2C1O - chains A and B; structure by X-ray diffraction, 2.75 A resolution.

# Chain A
Protein: Igk-C protein
Source organism: Mus musculus
Chain sequence (254 residues; numbered -36 to 212 plus 5 insertion-coded residues; the number before each row is that of its first residue; a row labelled like 27A-27E holds insertion residues (27A, then the next letters in order); numbers below 1 keep their minus sign (Val-36 is residue -36)):
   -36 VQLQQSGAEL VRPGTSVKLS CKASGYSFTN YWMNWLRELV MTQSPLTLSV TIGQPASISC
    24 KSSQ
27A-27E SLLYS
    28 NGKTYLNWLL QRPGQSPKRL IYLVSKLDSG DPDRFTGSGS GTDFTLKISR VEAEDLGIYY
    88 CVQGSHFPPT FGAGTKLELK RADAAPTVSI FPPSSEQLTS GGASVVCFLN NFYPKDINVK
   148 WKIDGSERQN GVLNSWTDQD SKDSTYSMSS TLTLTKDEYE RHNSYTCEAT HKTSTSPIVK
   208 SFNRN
Not modelled in the structure: -36 to 0
Disulfide bonds: Cys23-Cys88, Cys134-Cys194

# Chain B
Protein: Igh-4 protein
Source organism: Mus musculus
Notes: fragment: fab-fragment
Chain sequence (218 residues; row label = number of the first residue in the row; note: 1 number in that range is skipped by the numbering (no residue carries it; nothing is unmodelled there); a row labelled like 82A-82C holds insertion residues (82A, then the next letters in order)):
     1 EVQLQQSGAE LVRPGTSVKL SCKASGYSFT NYWMNWLRQR PGQGLDWIGM IH
   52A P
    53 SDSETRLNQK FKDKATLTVD RSSSTAYIQL
82A-82C SSP
    83 TSEDSAVYYC ARDDYDG
   101 AFWGQGTLVT VSAAKTTPPS VYPLAPGSAA QTNSMVTLGC LVKGYFPAPV TVTWNSGSLS
   161 SGVHTFPAVL QSDLYTLSSS VTVPSSTWPS ETVTCNVAHP ASSTKVDKKI VPRDC
Disulfide bonds: Cys22-Cys92, Cys140-Cys195

# How chain A and chain B interact
Contacting residue pairs (62):
  Asn34(A) - Asp95(B)
  Leu36(A) - Trp103(B)  hydrophobic
  Gln38(A) - Gln39(B)  hydrogen bond
  Gln38(A) - Tyr91(B)
  Ser43(A) - Tyr91(B)
  Ser43(A) - Gly104(B)  hydrogen bond (side chain-backbone)
  Ser43(A) - Gln105(B)
  Pro44(A) - Tyr91(B)
  Pro44(A) - Trp103(B)
  Arg46(A) - Asp95(B)  salt bridge
  Arg46(A) - Asp96(B)  hydrogen bond (side chain-backbone)
  Arg46(A) - Ala101(B)
  Tyr87(A) - Gln43(B)
  Tyr87(A) - Gly44(B)
  Tyr87(A) - Leu45(B)  hydrophobic
  Phe94(A) - Trp47(B)  hydrophobic
  Phe94(A) - Leu59(B)
  Pro95(A) - Trp47(B)  hydrophobic
  Pro95(A) - Asn60(B)
  Pro96(A) - Trp47(B)  hydrophobic
  Phe98(A) - Leu37(B)  hydrophobic
  Phe98(A) - Leu45(B)
  Ser116(A) - Thr137(B)
  Phe118(A) - Leu124(B)
  Phe118(A) - Ala125(B)
  Phe118(A) - Pro126(B)
  Phe118(A) - Thr137(B)
  Pro119(A) - Ala125(B)
  Pro119(A) - Gly127(B)
  Pro119(A) - Arg213(B)
  Pro120(A) - Arg213(B)
  Ser121(A) - Tyr122(B)
  Ser121(A) - Pro123(B)
  Glu123(A) - Tyr122(B)
  Glu123(A) - Pro123(B)
  Glu123(A) - Lys208(B)  salt bridge
  Gln124(A) - Tyr122(B)
  Ser131(A) - Leu141(B)
  Val133(A) - Leu124(B)  hydrophobic
  Val133(A) - Leu141(B)  hydrophobic
  Phe135(A) - Leu124(B)  hydrophobic
  Phe135(A) - Phe166(B)  hydrophobic
  Phe135(A) - Ser178(B)
  Phe135(A) - Ser179(B)
  Phe135(A) - Ser180(B)
  Asn137(A) - His164(B)
  Asn137(A) - Phe166(B)
  Asn137(A) - Ser180(B)
  Asn138(A) - His164(B)
  Leu160(A) - Gln171(B)
  Asn161(A) - Val169(B)
  Ser162(A) - Phe166(B)
  Ser162(A) - Pro167(B)  hydrogen bond (side chain-backbone)
  Ser162(A) - Val169(B)
  Trp163(A) - Pro167(B)
  Thr164(A) - Phe166(B)
  Ser174(A) - His164(B)  hydrogen bond
  Ser174(A) - Phe166(B)
  Met175(A) - Phe166(B)
  Ser176(A) - Phe166(B)
  Ser176(A) - Ser178(B)  hydrogen bond
  Lys207(A) - Thr132(B)
Interface residues without a listed pair, chain A (38 interface residues in all): Glu1, Gln42, Ile117, Ser127, Thr178, Thr180
Interface residues without a listed pair, chain B (44 interface residues in all): Arg58, Lys62, Gly99, Gly106, Val121, Leu138, Gly139, Lys143, Thr165, Thr176

# Summary
The interface between chain A and chain B involves 38 residues on one side and 44 on the other, with 6
hydrogen bonds and 2 salt bridges. Polar pairs include Arg46(A)-Asp95(B), Glu123(A)-Lys208(B) and
Gln38(A)-Gln39(B).
Chain A is Igk-C protein and chain B is Igh-4 protein, both from Mus musculus; the structure, ENAIIHis Fab
fragment in the free form, was determined by X-ray diffraction together with 2C1P from the same study.
